3ZUS - chain A; structure by X-ray diffraction, 2.95 A resolution.

[Chain A]
Protein: Botulinum neurotoxin type A, synaptosomal-associated protein 23
From: Clostridium botulinum
Notes: EC 3.4.24.69; fragment: lc-a-snap23-hn-a, lc-a, residues 3-431, snap23, residues 150-211, 8-residue linker, hn-a, residues 454-865
UniProtKB: chimeric construct of P10845, O00161: residues 3-431 from P10845 (BXA1_CLOBO) positions 3-431 (same numbers); residues 432-493 from O00161 positions 150-211 (UniProt number = residue number - 282); residues 504-915 from P10845 (BXA1_CLOBO) positions 454-865 (UniProt number = residue number - 50)
Sequence (927 residues; numbered 0 to 928; 2 numbers in that range are skipped by the numbering (no residue carries them; nothing is unmodelled there); the number before each row is that of its first residue; numbering starts at 0):
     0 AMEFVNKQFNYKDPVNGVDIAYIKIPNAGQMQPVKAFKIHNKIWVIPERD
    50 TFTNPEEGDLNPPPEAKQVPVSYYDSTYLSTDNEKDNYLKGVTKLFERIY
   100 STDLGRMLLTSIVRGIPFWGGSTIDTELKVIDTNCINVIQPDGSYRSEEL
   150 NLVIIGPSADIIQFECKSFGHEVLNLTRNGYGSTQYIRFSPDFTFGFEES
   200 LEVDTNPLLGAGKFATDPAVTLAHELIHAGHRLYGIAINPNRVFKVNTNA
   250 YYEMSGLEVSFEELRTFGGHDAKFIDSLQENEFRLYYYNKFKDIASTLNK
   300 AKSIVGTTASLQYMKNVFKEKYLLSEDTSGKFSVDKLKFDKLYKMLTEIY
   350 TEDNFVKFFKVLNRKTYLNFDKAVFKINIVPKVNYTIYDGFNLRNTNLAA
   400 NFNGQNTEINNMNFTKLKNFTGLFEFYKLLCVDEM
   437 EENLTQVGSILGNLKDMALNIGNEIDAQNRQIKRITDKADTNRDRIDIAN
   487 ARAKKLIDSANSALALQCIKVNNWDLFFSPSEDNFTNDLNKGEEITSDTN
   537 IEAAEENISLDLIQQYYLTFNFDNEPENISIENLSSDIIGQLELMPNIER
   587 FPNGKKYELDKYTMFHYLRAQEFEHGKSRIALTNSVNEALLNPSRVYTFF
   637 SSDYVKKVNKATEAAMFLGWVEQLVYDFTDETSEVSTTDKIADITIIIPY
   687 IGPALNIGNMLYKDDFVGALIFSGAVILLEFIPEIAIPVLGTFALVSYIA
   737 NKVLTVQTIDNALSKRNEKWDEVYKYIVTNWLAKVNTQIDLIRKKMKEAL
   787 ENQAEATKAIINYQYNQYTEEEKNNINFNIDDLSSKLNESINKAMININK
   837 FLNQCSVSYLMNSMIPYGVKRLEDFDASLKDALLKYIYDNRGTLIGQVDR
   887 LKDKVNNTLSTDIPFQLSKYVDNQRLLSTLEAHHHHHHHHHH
Not modelled in the structure: 0, 437-498, 916-928
Construct notes: expression tag (0-2, 916-928); variant Ala27 (Val in P10845); linker (496-503)
Disulfides: Cys430-Cys504
Ion coordination: Zn2+: His223, His227, Glu262

[Summary]
The Zn2+ site is built by His223, His227 and Glu262.
Chain A is Botulinum neurotoxin type A, synaptosomal-associated protein 23 (Clostridium botulinum); the
structure, Crystal structure of an engineered botulinum neurotoxin type A- SNARE23 derivative,
LC-A-SNAP23-Hn-A, was determined by X-ray diffraction (same publication as 3ZUQ and 3ZUR).
